Entry 2IH9 (X-ray diffraction, 2.00 A resolution); this record covers chain A.

== Chain A ==
Protein: Laccase-1
Organism: Melanocarpus albomyces
Notes: EC 1.10.3.2
UniProtKB: Q70KY3 (LAC1_MELAO); residues 1-559 here correspond to UniProt positions 51-609 (UniProt number = residue number + 50)
Chain sequence (559 residues; each row starts with the number of its first residue):
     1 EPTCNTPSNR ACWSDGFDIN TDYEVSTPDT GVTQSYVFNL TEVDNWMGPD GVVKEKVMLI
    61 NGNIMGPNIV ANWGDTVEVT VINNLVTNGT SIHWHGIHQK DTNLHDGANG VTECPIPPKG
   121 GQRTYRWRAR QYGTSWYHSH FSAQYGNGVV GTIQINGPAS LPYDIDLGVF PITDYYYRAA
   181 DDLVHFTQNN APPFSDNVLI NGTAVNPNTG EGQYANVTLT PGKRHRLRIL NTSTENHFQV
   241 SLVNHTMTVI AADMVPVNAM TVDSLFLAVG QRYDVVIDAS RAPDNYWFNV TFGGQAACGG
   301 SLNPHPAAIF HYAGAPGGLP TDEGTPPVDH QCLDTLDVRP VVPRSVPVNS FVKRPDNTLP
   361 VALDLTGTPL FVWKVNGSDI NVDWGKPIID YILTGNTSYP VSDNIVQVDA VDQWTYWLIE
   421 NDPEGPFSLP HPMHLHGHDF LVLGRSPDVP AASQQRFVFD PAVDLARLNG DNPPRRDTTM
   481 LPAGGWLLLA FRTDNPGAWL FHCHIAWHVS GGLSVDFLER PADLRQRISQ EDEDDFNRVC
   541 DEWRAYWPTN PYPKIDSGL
Curated features (UniProtKB/Swiss-Prot):
  - binding site (Cu cation): H93, H95, H138, H140, H431, H434, H436, H502, C503, H504, H508
  - glycosylation (N-linked (GlcNAc...) asparagine): N39, N88, N201, N216, N244, N289, N376, N396
Cystine bridges: C4-C12, C114-C540, C298-C332
Covalent attachments: N-acetylglucosamine (NAG) linked to N39, N201, N216, N289, N376, N396; glycan linked to N88
Metal / ion sites: Cu ion site 1: H93, H434; Cu ion site 2: H95, H138, H504; Cu ion site 3: H140, H436, H502; Cu ion site 4: H431, C503, H508
Ligand contacts: N-acetylglucosamine (NAG; 2-acetamido-2-deoxy-beta-D-glucopyranose): H311, A313, G314, A315, G317

== In short ==
Bound to chain A: N-acetylglucosamine. N-acetylglucosamine is covalently linked to N39, N201, N216, N289, N376
and N396. H93 and H434 form the Cu ion site 1. H95, H138 and H504 coordinate Cu ion site 2. From UniProt: 11
Cu cation-binding residues.
Chain A is Laccase-1 (Melanocarpus albomyces); the structure, A high-dose crystal structure of a recombinant
Melanocarbus albomyces laccase, was determined by X-ray diffraction, deposited together with 2IH8.
